Entry 3J45 (electron microscopy, 9.50 A resolution (very low resolution: no residue pairs are listed; an interface is given only as per-side residue counts)); this record covers chains y and T of the 11 polymer chains in the assembly.

[Chain y]
Name: Protein translocase subunit SecY
From: Escherichia coli
UniProt: P0AGA2 (SECY_ECOLI); residues 6-440 here = UniProt positions 6-440
Sequence (437 residues; each row starts with the number of its first residue):
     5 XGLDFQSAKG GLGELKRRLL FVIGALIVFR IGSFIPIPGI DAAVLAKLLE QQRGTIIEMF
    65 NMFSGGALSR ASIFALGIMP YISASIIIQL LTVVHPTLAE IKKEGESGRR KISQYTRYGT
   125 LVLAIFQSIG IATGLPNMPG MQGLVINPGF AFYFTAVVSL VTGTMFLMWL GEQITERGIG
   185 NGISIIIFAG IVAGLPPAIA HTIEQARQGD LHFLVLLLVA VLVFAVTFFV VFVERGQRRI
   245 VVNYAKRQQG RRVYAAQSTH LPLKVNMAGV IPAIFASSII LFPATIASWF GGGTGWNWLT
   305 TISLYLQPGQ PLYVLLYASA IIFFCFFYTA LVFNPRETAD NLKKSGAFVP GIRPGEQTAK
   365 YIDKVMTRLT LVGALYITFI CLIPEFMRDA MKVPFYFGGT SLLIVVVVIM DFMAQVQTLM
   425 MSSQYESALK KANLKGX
Modified positions: ACE (acetyl group) at position 5; NH2 (amino group) at position 441
Differences from the reference sequence: acetylation (5); amidation (441)
Swiss-Prot annotation at these positions:
  - mutagenesis: Pro40 (P40S: In secY100; temperature-sensitive), Ile60 to Arg74 (Some loss of viability, supports protein translocation; strongly suppresses defective and missing signal sequences; transient transmembrane channels open), Asn65 to Gly70 (Grows almost as well as wild-type, supports protein translocation; strongly suppresses defective and missing signal sequences; transient transmembrane channels open), Phe67 (F67C: In prlA3; altered signal sequence interaction, transient channel opening and closing in presence of oxidant; massive ion flux when cross-linked to SecE C-120 mutation), Gly167 (G167E: In secY100; temperature-sensitive), Gly240 (G240D: In secY24; temperature-sensitive at 42 degrees Celsius, impairs interaction with SecE even at 30 degrees in vitro), Ser282 (S282R: In prlA401; altered signal sequence interaction, transient transmembrane channels open), Phe286 (F286Y: In prlA4-1; altered signal sequence interaction), Pro287 (P287L: In secY161; altered signal sequence interaction), Ile290 (I290T: In secY121; altered signal sequence interaction), Arg357 (R357H: In secY39; cold-sensitive), Ala363 (A363S: In secY40; cold-sensitive), 1 further mutagenesis entry in UniProt

[Chain T]
Name: 50S ribosomal protein L23
From: Escherichia coli
UniProt: P0ADZ0 (RL23_ECOLI); residues 1-100 here = UniProt positions 1-100
Sequence (100 residues; row label = number of the first residue in the row):
     1 MIREERLLKV LRAPHVSEKA STAMEKSNTI VLKVAKDATK AEIKAAVQKL FEVEVEVVNT
    61 LVVKGKVKRH GQRIGRRSDW KKAYVTLKEG QNLDFVGGAE
Swiss-Prot annotation at these positions:
  - mutagenesis: Val16 to Glu18 (Strongly reduces trigger factor binding), Glu18 (E18A: Binds normally to ribosomes; strongly reduces trigger factor binding; E18Q: Strongly reduces trigger factor binding), Phe51 to Val53 (No effect on trigger factor binding), Glu52 (E52K: No effect on trigger factor binding)

[Chain y / chain T interface]
At this resolution (10 A) residue pairs are not listed: 7 residues of chain y and 7 of chain T lie at the interface.

[Summary]
The chain y/chain T interface involves 7 residues from each chain. Curated annotation (UniProt) lists 16
mutagenesis sites on chain y; 6 mutagenesis sites on chain T.
Chain y is Protein translocase subunit SecY and chain T is 50S ribosomal protein L23, both from Escherichia
coli; the structure, Structure of a non-translocating SecY protein channel with the 70S ribosome, was
determined by electron microscopy together with 3J46 from the same study.
